Entry 5TQX (electron microscopy, 5.40 A resolution (low resolution: residue-level contacts below are approximate; hydrogen-bond / salt-bridge calls are withheld)); this record covers chains A and B.

Chain A (and B):
Name: Inhibitor of nuclear factor kappa-B kinase subunit alpha
From: Homo sapiens
Notes: EC 2.7.11.10; chain B of this document is another copy of the same molecule, construct and numbering; everything in this record applies to it too
Reference sequence: O15111 (IKKA_HUMAN); residue numbers follow UniProt; this construct covers 10-660
Amino-acid sequence (655 residues; row label = number of the first residue in the row):
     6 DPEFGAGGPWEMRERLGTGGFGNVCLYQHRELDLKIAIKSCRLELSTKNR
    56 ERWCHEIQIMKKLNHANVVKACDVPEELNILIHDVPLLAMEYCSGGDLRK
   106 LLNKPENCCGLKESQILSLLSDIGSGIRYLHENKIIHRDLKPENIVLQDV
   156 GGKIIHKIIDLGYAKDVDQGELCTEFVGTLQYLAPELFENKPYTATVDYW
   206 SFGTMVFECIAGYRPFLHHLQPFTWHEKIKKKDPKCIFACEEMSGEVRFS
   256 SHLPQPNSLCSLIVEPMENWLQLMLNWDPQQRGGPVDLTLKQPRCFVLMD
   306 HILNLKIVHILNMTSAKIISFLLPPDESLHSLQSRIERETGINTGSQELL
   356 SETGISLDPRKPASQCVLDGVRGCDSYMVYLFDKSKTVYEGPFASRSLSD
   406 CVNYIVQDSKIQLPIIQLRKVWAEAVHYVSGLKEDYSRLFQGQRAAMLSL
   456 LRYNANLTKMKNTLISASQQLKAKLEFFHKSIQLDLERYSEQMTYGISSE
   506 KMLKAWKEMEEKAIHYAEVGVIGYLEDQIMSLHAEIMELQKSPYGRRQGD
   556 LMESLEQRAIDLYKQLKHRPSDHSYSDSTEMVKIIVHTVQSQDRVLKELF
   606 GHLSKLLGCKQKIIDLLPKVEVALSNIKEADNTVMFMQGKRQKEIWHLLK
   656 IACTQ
Unresolved in the structure: 6-13, 68-102, 165-183, 368-382, 521-524, 547-551, 576-581
Sequence notes: expression tag (6-9); engineered mutation Glu176 (Ser in O15111), Glu180 (Ser in O15111); variant Ile268 (Val in O15111)
Curated features (UniProtKB/Swiss-Prot):
  - region: Leu455 to Leu476 (Leucine-zipper)
  - active site: Asp144 (Proton acceptor)
  - binding site (ATP): Leu21 to Val29, Lys44
  - modified residue: Thr23 (Phosphothreonine), Thr179 (Microbial infection: O-acetylthreonine)
From the paper describing this entry:
  - mutagenesis - N408A/Y409A, H578A/Y580A: abolished signaling

Interface between chain A and chain B:
Contacting residue pairs - 35 pairs, chain A then chain B:
  Ser471(A) - Gln474(B)
  Gln474(A) - Ser471(B)
  Gln474(A) - Gln475(B)
  Gln475(A) - Gln474(B)
  Gln475(A) - Ala478(B)
  Ala478(A) - Lys479(B)
  Lys479(A) - Ala478(B)
  Lys479(A) - Glu481(B)
  Lys479(A) - Phe482(B)
  Glu481(A) - Lys479(B)
  Phe482(A) - Lys479(B)
  Phe482(A) - Phe482(B)
  Phe482(A) - Met640(B)
  Phe482(A) - Gln643(B)
  Lys485(A) - Met640(B)
  Leu489(A) - Gln647(B)
  Arg493(A) - Gln647(B)
  Arg493(A) - Ile650(B)
  Arg493(A) - Trp651(B)
  Arg493(A) - Leu654(B)
  Glu496(A) - Trp651(B)
  Gln497(A) - Leu654(B)
  Tyr500(A) - Cys658(B)
  Met640(A) - Phe482(B)
  Met640(A) - Lys485(B)
  Gln643(A) - Phe482(B)
  Gln647(A) - Leu489(B)
  Gln647(A) - Arg493(B)
  Ile650(A) - Arg493(B)
  Trp651(A) - Arg493(B)
  Trp651(A) - Glu496(B)
  Leu654(A) - Arg493(B)
  Leu654(A) - Gln497(B)
  Cys658(A) - Tyr500(B)
  Gln660(A) - Gln660(B)
Other interface residues (no listed pair), chain A (23 interface residues in all): Glu492, Gly644
Other interface residues (no listed pair), chain B (23 interface residues in all): Glu492, Gly644

Summary:
The chain A/chain B interface involves 23 residues from each chain. From UniProt: active-site residue
Asp144(A) and 10 ATP-binding residues on chain A. From the paper: N408A/Y409A and H578A/Y580A of chain A
abolish signaling.
Both chains are Inhibitor of nuclear factor kappa-B kinase subunit alpha (Homo sapiens). Entry 5TQX (CryoEM
reconstruction of human IKK1, intermediate conformation 2) was determined by electron microscopy together with
5TQW, 5TQY and 5EBZ from the same study.
